8IMO - chains 5 and K of the 40 polymer chains in the assembly; structure by electron microscopy, 3.08 A resolution.

[Chain 5]
Molecule: CpcN
Source organism: Anthocerotibacter panamensis
Sequence (1182 residues; each row starts with the number of its first residue):
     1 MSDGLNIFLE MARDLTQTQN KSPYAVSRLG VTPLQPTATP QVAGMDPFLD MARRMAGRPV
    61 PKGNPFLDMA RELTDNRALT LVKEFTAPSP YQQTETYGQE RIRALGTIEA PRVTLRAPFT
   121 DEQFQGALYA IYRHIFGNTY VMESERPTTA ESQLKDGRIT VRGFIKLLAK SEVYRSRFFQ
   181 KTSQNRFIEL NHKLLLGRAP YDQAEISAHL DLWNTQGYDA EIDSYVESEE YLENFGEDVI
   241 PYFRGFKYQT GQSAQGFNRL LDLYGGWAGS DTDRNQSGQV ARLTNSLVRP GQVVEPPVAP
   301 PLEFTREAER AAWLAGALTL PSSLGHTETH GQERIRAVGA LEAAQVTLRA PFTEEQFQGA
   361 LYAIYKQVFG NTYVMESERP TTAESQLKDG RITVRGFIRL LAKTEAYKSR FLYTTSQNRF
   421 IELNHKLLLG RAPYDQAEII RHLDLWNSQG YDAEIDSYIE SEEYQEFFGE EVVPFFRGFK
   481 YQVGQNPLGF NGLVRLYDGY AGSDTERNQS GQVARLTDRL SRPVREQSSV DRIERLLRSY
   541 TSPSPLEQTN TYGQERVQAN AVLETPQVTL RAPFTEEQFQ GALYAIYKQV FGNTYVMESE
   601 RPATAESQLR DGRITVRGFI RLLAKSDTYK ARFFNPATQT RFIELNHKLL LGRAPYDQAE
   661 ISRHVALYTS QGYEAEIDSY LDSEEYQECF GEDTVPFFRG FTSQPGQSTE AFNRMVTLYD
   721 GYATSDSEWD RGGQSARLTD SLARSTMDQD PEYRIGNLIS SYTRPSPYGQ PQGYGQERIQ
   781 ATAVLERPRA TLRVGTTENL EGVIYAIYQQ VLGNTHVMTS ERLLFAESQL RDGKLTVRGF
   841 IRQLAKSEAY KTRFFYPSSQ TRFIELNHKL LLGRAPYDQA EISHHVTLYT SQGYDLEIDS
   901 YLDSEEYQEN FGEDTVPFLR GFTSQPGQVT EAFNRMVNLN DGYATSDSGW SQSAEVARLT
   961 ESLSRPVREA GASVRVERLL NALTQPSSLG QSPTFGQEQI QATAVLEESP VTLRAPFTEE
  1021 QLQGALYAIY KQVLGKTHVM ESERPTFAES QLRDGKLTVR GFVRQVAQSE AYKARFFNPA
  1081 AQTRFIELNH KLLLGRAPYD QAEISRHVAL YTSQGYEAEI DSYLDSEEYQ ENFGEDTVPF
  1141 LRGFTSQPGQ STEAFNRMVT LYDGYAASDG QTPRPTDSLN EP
Not modelled in the structure: 1-46, 749-1182
Ligand contacts:
  - phycocyanobilin (CYC), molecule 1: Gly98, Gln99, Phe246, Lys247, Tyr248, Gln252, Ser253, Ala254, Phe257
  - phycocyanobilin (CYC), molecule 2: Arg133, Asn138, Thr139, Tyr140, Trp267, Ala268, Ser270, Thr272, Asp273, Arg274
  - phycocyanobilin (CYC), molecule 3: Glu151, Ser152, Gln153, Lys155, Asp156, Arg158
  - phycocyanobilin (CYC), molecule 4: Ser183, Gln184, Asn185, Gln203, Ser207, Leu210, Trp213
  - phycocyanobilin (CYC), molecule 5: Gly331, Gln332, Phe479, Lys480, Tyr481, Gln485, Asn486, Pro487, Phe490
  - phycocyanobilin (CYC), molecule 6: Asn371, Thr372, Tyr373, Tyr500, Ala501, Ser503, Thr505, Arg507
  - phycocyanobilin (CYC), molecule 7: Thr382, Ser385, Gln386, Lys388, Asp389, Arg391
  - phycocyanobilin (CYC), molecule 8: Ser416, Gln417, Asn418, Gln436, Ile439, Ile440, Leu443, Trp446, Arg525
  - phycocyanobilin (CYC), molecule 9: Gly553, Phe701, Ser703, Gln707, Thr709, Phe712
  - phycocyanobilin (CYC), molecule 10: Lys588, Asn593, Thr594, Tyr595, Val596, Tyr722, Ala723, Ser725, Ser727, Trp729
  - phycocyanobilin (CYC), molecule 11: Thr604, Ser607, Gln608, Asp611
  - phycocyanobilin (CYC), molecule 12: Thr638, Gln639, Thr640, Gln658, Ser662, Val665

[Chain K]
Molecule: CpcB
Source organism: Anthocerotibacter panamensis
Sequence (172 residues; numbered 1 to 172; the number before each row is that of its first residue):
     1 MNDVFTRAIA QADLKGSFLL ESDLDKLASF AKEGVKRLDA VAALTNNAPA IISDAAHKLF
    61 AEQQELIQPG GNAYPHRRMA ACLRDMEIIL RYVSYALLAG DASVLDDRCL NGLRETYNAL
   121 GTPTQSVARA VQLMKDAAMV HLKSTANVTV GDCSSLYSEA ATYFDKAAAS IA
Ligand contacts:
  - phycocyanobilin (CYC), molecule 1: Val35, Lys36, Leu38, Asp39, Leu142, Lys143, Ser144, Thr145, Val148, Thr149, Val150, Gly151, Asp152, Cys153, Tyr157
  - phycocyanobilin (CYC), molecule 2: His57, Ile67, Tyr74, Pro75, His76, Met79
  - phycocyanobilin (CYC), molecule 3: Leu59, Leu66, Asn72, Ala73, Arg77, Arg78, Ala81, Cys82, Arg84, Asp85, Met86, Ile88, Arg108, Cys109, Leu113, Thr116, Tyr117, Leu120, Thr122, Pro123, Ser126, Val127, Ala130

[How chain 5 and chain K interact]
Contacting residue pairs - 40 pairs, chain 5 then chain K:
  Phe179(5) with Arg108(K), hydrogen bond (backbone-side chain)
  Gln180(5) with Arg108(K)
  Lys181(5) with Met1(K); Asp107(K)
  Thr182(5) with Asp107(K); Arg108(K), hydrogen bond (backbone-side chain)
  Ser183(5) with Asp107(K); Arg108(K); Asn111(K)
  Gln184(5) with Arg108(K), hydrogen bond
  Asn185(5) with Thr116(K), hydrogen bond
  Gln203(5) with Leu120(K)
  Leu210(5) with Arg84(K)
  Asp211(5) with Arg84(K), salt bridge
  Trp213(5) with Arg91(K); Tyr92(K); Arg108(K)
  Asn214(5) with Arg84(K); Arg91(K), hydrogen bond
  Thr284(5) with Thr116(K)
  Val288(5) with Ala119(K); Leu120(K), hydrophobic
  Arg289(5) with Ala119(K), hydrogen bond (side chain-backbone); Leu120(K); Gly121(K)
  Arg306(5) with Arg114(K); Ala172(K), hydrogen bond (side chain-backbone)
  Arg310(5) with Arg114(K); Ala169(K), hydrogen bond (side chain-backbone); Ala172(K), hydrogen bond (side chain-backbone)
  Trp313(5) with Ala128(K), hydrophobic; Gln132(K); Asp165(K); Ala168(K); Ala169(K); Ala172(K), hydrophobic
  Leu314(5) with Ala169(K), hydrophobic
  Gly316(5) with Thr162(K)
  Ala317(5) with Thr162(K)
  Leu320(5) with Ser158(K)
Other interface residues (no listed pair), chain 5 (26 interface residues in all): Gly278, Gln279, Asn285, Ser323
Other interface residues (no listed pair), chain K (25 interface residues in all): Lys26, Glu87, Ile88, Gly112, Asn118

[In short]
26 residues of chain 5 and 25 residues of chain K are in contact, with 9 hydrogen bonds and 1 salt bridge.
Polar contacts include Asp211(5)-Arg84(K), Phe179(5)-Arg108(K) and Thr182(5)-Arg108(K). One phycocyanobilin
molecule is bound between chain 5 and chain K.
Chain 5 is CpcN and chain K is CpcB, both from Anthocerotibacter panamensis; the structure, Rt1'I-Rt1'II,
Rt2I-Rt2II, Rt3'I-Rt3'II cylinder in cyanobacterial phycobilisome from Anthocerotibacter panamensis (Cluster
G), was determined by electron microscopy together with 8IMI, 8IMJ, 8IMK, 8IML, 8IMM and 8IMN from the same
study.
